Entry 104L (X-ray diffraction, 2.80 A resolution); this record covers chain A.

Chain A:
Molecule: T4 lysozyme
From: Enterobacteria phage T4
Reference sequence: P00720 (LYS_BPT4); residues 1-164 here = UniProt positions 1-164
Sequence (166 residues; each row starts with the number of its first residue; a row labelled like 44A-44B holds insertion residues (44A, then the next letters in order)):
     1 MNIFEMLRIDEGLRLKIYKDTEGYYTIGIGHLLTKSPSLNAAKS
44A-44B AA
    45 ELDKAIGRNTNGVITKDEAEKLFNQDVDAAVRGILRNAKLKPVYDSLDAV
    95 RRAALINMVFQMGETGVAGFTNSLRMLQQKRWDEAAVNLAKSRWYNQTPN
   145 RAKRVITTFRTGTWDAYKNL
Unresolved in the structure: 163-164
Sequence notes: insertion (44A-44B); conflict Thr54 (Cys in P00720), Ala97 (Cys in P00720)
Curated features (UniProtKB/Swiss-Prot):
  - active site (Proton donor/acceptor): Glu11, Asp20
  - binding site (substrate): Leu32, Phe104, Ser117, Asn132

In short:
UniProt lists active-site residues Glu11 and Asp20 and 4 substrate-binding residues.
Chain A is T4 lysozyme (Enterobacteria phage T4); the structure, How amino-acid insertions are allowed in an
alpha-helix of T4 lysozyme, was determined by X-ray diffraction, deposited together with 201L, 205L, 102L and
103L.
